Entry 1RUA (X-ray diffraction, 1.75 A resolution); this record covers chains L and H.

== Chain L ==
Protein: immunoglobulin igg2a, light chain
From: Mus musculus
Notes: fragment: fab
UniProt: Q8K0F8 (Q8K0F8_MOUSE); the construct lacks a stretch of the UniProt sequence, so the offset changes along the chain: 1-27 = UniProt 21-47; 28-214 = UniProt 53-239
Amino-acid sequence (219 residues; row label = number of the first residue in the row; a row labelled like 27A-27E holds insertion residues (27A, then the next letters in order)):
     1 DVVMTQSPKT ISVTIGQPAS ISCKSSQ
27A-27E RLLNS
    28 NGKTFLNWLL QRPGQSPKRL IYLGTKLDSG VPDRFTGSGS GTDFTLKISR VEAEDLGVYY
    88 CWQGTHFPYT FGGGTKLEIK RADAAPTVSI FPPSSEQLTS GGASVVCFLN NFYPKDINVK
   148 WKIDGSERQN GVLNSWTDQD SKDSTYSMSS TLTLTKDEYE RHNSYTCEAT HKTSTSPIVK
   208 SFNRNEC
Modified positions: Trp163 (4-hydroxytryptophan; 4HT)
Disulfide bonds: Cys23-Cys88, Cys134-Cys194
Ligand contacts: benzoic acid (BEZ): Phe32, Trp89, Gly91, Tyr96

== Chain H ==
Protein: immunoglobulin igg2a, heavy chain
From: Mus musculus
Notes: fragment: fab
UniProt: P01865 (GCAM_MOUSE); the construct has insertions or renumbered stretches relative to UniProt, so the offset changes along the chain: 115-130 = UniProt 1-16; 133-154 = UniProt 17-38; 162-169 = UniProt 41-48; 171-180 = UniProt 49-58; 5 more segments
Amino-acid sequence (222 residues; row label = number of the first residue in the row; note: 15 numbers in that range are skipped by the numbering (no residue carries them; nothing is unmodelled there); a row labelled like 82A-82C holds insertion residues (82A, then the next letters in order)):
     1 RVQLQQSGPG LVKPSQSLSL TCTVTGYSIT SDFAW
   35A N
    36 WIRQFPGNKL EWMGYINYSG FTSHNPSLKS RISITRDTSK NQFFLQL
82A-82C NSV
    83 TTEDTATYYC AGLLWYDG
100A-100B GA
   101 GSWGQGTLVT VSAAKTTAPS VYPLAPVCGD
   133 TTGSSVTLGC LVKGYFPEPV TL
   156 TW
   162 NSGSLSSG
   171 VHTFPAVLQS
   183 DLYTLSSSVT VTSS
   198 TWP
   202 SQSIT
   208 CNVAHPASST KVDKKI
   226 EPRGPT
Modified positions: Gln6 ((2S,4S)-2,5-diamino-4-hydroxy-5-oxopentanoic acid (non-preferred name); GHG)
Disulfide bonds: Cys22-Cys92, Cys142-Cys208
Ligand contacts: benzoic acid (BEZ): Ala34, Asn35A, Trp47, Tyr50, Leu95, Leu96, Trp97, Gly100

== Chain L / chain H interface ==
Inter-chain disulfides: Cys214(L)-Cys128(H)
Pairs across the interface (81):
  Lys30(L) - Tyr98(H)  hydrogen bond (side chain-backbone)
  Phe32(L) - Tyr98(H)
  Phe32(L) - Asp99(H)
  Asn34(L) - Gly100(H)  hydrogen bond (side chain-backbone)
  Leu36(L) - Trp103(H)  hydrophobic
  Gln38(L) - Gln39(H)  hydrogen bond
  Gln38(L) - Tyr91(H)  hydrogen bond
  Gln42(L) - Tyr91(H)
  Ser43(L) - Tyr91(H)
  Ser43(L) - Trp103(H)
  Ser43(L) - Gly104(H)  hydrogen bond (side chain-backbone)
  Pro44(L) - Trp103(H)  hydrophobic
  Arg46(L) - Arg1(H)
  Arg46(L) - Ala100B(H)
  Arg46(L) - Gly101(H)  hydrogen bond (side chain-backbone)
  Arg46(L) - Ser102(H)
  Tyr49(L) - Asp99(H)
  Tyr49(L) - Gly100A(H)
  Leu50(L) - Asp99(H)
  Asp55(L) - Gly100A(H)
  Asp55(L) - Ala100B(H)  hydrogen bond (side chain-backbone)
  Ser56(L) - Arg1(H)  hydrogen bond
  Gly57(L) - Arg1(H)
  Tyr87(L) - Gln39(H)  hydrogen bond
  Tyr87(L) - Asn43(H)  hydrogen bond (side chain-backbone)
  Tyr87(L) - Leu45(H)  hydrophobic
  Trp89(L) - Leu95(H)  hydrophobic
  Phe94(L) - Trp47(H)  hydrophobic
  Phe94(L) - Ser58(H)
  Phe94(L) - His59(H)
  Phe94(L) - Pro61(H)
  Pro95(L) - Trp47(H)  hydrophobic
  Pro95(L) - Asn60(H)
  Pro95(L) - Pro61(H)
  Tyr96(L) - Trp47(H)
  Tyr96(L) - Tyr50(H)  hydrophobic
  Phe98(L) - Leu45(H)
  Ser116(L) - Thr139(H)
  Ile117(L) - Val127(H)
  Phe118(L) - Leu124(H)
  Phe118(L) - Ala125(H)
  Phe118(L) - Pro126(H)  hydrophobic
  Phe118(L) - Thr139(H)
  Pro119(L) - Val127(H)
  Pro119(L) - Arg228(H)
  Ser121(L) - Tyr122(H)
  Ser121(L) - Pro123(H)
  Glu123(L) - Tyr122(H)
  Glu123(L) - Pro123(H)
  Glu123(L) - Lys221(H)  salt bridge
  Gln124(L) - Tyr122(H)
  Gln124(L) - Lys145(H)
  Ser131(L) - Leu143(H)
  Ser131(L) - Lys145(H)
  Val133(L) - Leu124(H)  hydrophobic
  Phe135(L) - Leu124(H)  hydrophobic
  Phe135(L) - Phe174(H)  hydrophobic
  Phe135(L) - Ser188(H)
  Phe135(L) - Ser189(H)
  Phe135(L) - Ser190(H)
  Asn137(L) - His172(H)
  Asn137(L) - Phe174(H)
  Asn137(L) - Ser190(H)  hydrogen bond
  Asn138(L) - His172(H)  hydrogen bond
  Leu160(L) - Gln179(H)
  Asn161(L) - Val177(H)
  Ser162(L) - Phe174(H)
  Ser162(L) - Pro175(H)  hydrogen bond (side chain-backbone)
  Trp163(L) - Pro175(H)
  Thr164(L) - Phe174(H)
  Ser174(L) - His172(H)  hydrogen bond
  Ser174(L) - Phe174(H)
  Met175(L) - Phe174(H)
  Ser176(L) - Phe174(H)
  Ser176(L) - Ser188(H)  hydrogen bond
  Lys207(L) - Asp130(H)  salt bridge
  Phe209(L) - Val127(H)  hydrophobic
  Glu213(L) - Arg228(H)  hydrogen bond (backbone-side chain)
  Cys214(L) - Val127(H)
  Cys214(L) - Cys128(H)  disulfide
  Cys214(L) - Arg228(H)  hydrogen bond (backbone-side chain)
Interface residues without a listed pair, chain L (49 interface residues in all): Val115, Ser127, Asp167, Thr180, Asn212
Interface residues without a listed pair, chain H (49 interface residues in all): Ile37, Glu46, Gln105, Leu140, Gly141, Thr173, Gly229

== Overview ==
Chain L and chain H each contribute 49 residues to their interface, with 1 disulfide bond, 17 hydrogen bonds
and 2 salt bridges. Polar contacts include Glu123(L)-Lys221(H), Lys207(L)-Asp130(H) and Lys30(L)-Tyr98(H).
Benzoic acid is bound between chain L and chain H.
Here chain L is immunoglobulin igg2a, light chain and chain H is immunoglobulin igg2a, heavy chain, both from
Mus musculus. Entry 1RUA (Crystal structure (B) of u.v.-irradiated cationic cyclization antibody 4C6 fab at pH
4.6 with a data ...) was determined by X-ray diffraction (same publication as 1RU9, 1RUK, 1RUL, 1RUM, 1RUP,
1RUQ and 1RUR).
